7V9K - chains b and I of the 34 polymer chains in the assembly; structure by electron microscopy, 8.10 A resolution (very low resolution: no residue pairs are listed; an interface is given only as per-side residue counts).

# Chain b
Name: Histone H4
Organism: Homo sapiens
UniProt: P62805 (H4_HUMAN); residues 0-102 here correspond to UniProt positions 1-103 (UniProt number = residue number + 1)
Amino-acid sequence (103 residues; each row starts with the number of its first residue; numbering starts at 0):
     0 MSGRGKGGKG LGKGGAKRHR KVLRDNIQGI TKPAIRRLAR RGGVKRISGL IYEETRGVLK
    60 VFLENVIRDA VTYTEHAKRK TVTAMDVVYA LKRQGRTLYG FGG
Unresolved in the structure: 0-18
Swiss-Prot annotation at these positions:
  - DNA-binding region: Lys-16 to Lys-20
  - modified residue: Ser-1 (N-acetylserine), Arg-3 (Asymmetric dimethylarginine), Lys-5 (N6-(2-hydroxyisobutyryl)lysine), Lys-8 (N6-(2-hydroxyisobutyryl)lysine), Lys-12 (N6-(2-hydroxyisobutyryl)lysine), Lys-16 (N6-(2-hydroxyisobutyryl)lysine), Lys-20 (N6,N6,N6-trimethyllysine), Lys-31 (N6-(2-hydroxyisobutyryl)lysine), Lys-44 (N6-(2-hydroxyisobutyryl)lysine), Ser-47 (Phosphoserine), Tyr-51 (Phosphotyrosine), Lys-59 (N6-(2-hydroxyisobutyryl)lysine), Lys-77 (N6-(2-hydroxyisobutyryl)lysine), Lys-79 (N6-(2-hydroxyisobutyryl)lysine), Thr-80 (Phosphothreonine), Tyr-88 (Phosphotyrosine), Lys-91 (N6-(2-hydroxyisobutyryl)lysine)
  - cross-link (Glycyl lysine isopeptide (Lys-Gly)): Lys-12 (interchain with G-Cter in SUMO2), Lys-20 (interchain with G-Cter in SUMO2), Lys-31 (interchain with G-Cter in SUMO2), Lys-59 (interchain with G-Cter in SUMO2), Lys-79 (interchain with G-Cter in SUMO2), Lys-91 (interchain with G-Cter in SUMO2)

# Chain I
Molecule: 539-nt DNA strand
Organism: Homo sapiens
Sequence (539 nucleotides; each row starts with the number of its first residue):
     1 GGGTTAGGGT TAGGGTTAGG GTTAGGGTTA GGGTTAGGGT TAGGGTTAGG GTTAGGGTTA
    61 GGGTTAGGGT TAGGGTTAGG GTTAGGGTTA GGGTTAGGGT TAGGGTTAGG GTTAGGGTTA
   121 GGGTTAGGGT TAGGGTTAGG GTTAGGGTTA GGGTTAGGGT TAGGGTTAGG GTTAGGGTTA
   181 GGGTTAGGGT TAGGGTTAGG GTTAGGGTTA GGGTTAGGGT TAGGGTTAGG GTTAGGGTTA
   241 GGGTTAGGGT TAGGGTTAGG GTTAGGGTTA GGGTTAGGGT TAGGGTTAGG GTTAGGGTTA
   301 GGGTTAGGGT TAGGGTTAGG GTTAGGGTTA GGGTTAGGGT TAGGGTTAGG GTTAGGGTTA
   361 GGGTTAGGGT TAGGGTTAGG GTTAGGGTTA GGGTTAGGGT TAGGGTTAGG GTTAGGGTTA
   421 GGGTTAGGGT TAGGGTTAGG GTTAGGGTTA GGGTTAGGGT TAGGGTTAGG GTTAGGGTTA
   481 GGGTTAGGGT TAGGGTTAGG GTTAGGGTTA GGGTTAGGGT TAGGGTTAGG GTTAGGGTT

# Interface between chain b and chain I
At this resolution (8 A) residue pairs are not listed: 13 residues of chain b and 7 of chain I lie at the interface.

# In short
13 residues of chain b and 7 residues of chain I are in contact. Curated annotation (UniProt) lists a
DNA-binding region on chain b.
Here chain b is Histone H4 and chain I is a 539-nt DNA strand, both from Homo sapiens. Entry 7V9K (Telomeric
tetranucleosome) was determined by electron microscopy, deposited together with 7V90, 7V96, 7V9C, 7V9J, 7V9S
and 7VA4.
